9PBF - chains F and E of the 12 polymer chains in the assembly; structure by electron microscopy, 4.01 A resolution (low resolution: residue-level contacts below are approximate; hydrogen-bond / salt-bridge calls are withheld).

Chain F (and E):
Molecule: Vesicle-fusing ATPase
Organism: Cricetulus griseus
Notes: EC 3.6.4.6; chain E of this document is another copy of the same molecule, construct and numbering; everything in this record applies to it too
UniProtKB: P18708 (NSF_CRIGR); residues 1-744 here = UniProt positions 1-744
Amino-acid sequence (747 residues; row label = number of the first residue in the row; numbers below 1 keep their minus sign (Gly-2 is residue -2)):
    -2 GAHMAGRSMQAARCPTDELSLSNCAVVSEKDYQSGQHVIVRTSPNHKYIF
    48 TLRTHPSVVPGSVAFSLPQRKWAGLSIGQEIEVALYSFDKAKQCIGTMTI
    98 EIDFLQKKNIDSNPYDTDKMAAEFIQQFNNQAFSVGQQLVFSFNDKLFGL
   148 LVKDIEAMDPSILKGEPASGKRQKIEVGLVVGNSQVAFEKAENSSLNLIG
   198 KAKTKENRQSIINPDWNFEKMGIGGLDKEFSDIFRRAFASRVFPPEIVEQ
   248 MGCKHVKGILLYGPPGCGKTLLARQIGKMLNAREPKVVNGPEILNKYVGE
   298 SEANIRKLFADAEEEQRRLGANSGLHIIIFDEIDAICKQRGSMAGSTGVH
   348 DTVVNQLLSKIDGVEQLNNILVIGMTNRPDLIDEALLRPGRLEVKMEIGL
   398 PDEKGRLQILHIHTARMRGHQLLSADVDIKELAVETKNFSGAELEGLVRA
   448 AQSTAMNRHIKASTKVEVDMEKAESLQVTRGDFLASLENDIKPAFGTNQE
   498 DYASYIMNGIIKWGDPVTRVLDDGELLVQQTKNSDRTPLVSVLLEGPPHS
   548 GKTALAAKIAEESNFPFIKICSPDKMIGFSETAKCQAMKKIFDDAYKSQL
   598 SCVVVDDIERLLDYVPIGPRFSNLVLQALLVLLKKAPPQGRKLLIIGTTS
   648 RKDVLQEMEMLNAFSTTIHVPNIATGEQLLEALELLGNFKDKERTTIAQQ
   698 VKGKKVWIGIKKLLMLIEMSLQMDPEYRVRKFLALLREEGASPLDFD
Unresolved in the structure: -2 to 0, 154-168, 336-343, 460-468, 741-744 (chain E: -2 to 0, 154-168, 741-744)
Construct notes: expression tag (-2 to 0)
Ligand contacts: ATP (adenosine-5'-triphosphate): Tyr502, Met504, Asn505, Gly506, Ile507, Ile508, Trp510, His546, Ser547, Gly548, Lys549, Thr550, Ala551, Leu552, Ile707, Lys708
Swiss-Prot annotation at these positions:
  - binding site (ATP): Asn505 to Trp510, Pro545 to Leu552
  - binding site (Mg(2+)): Thr550
  - modified residue: Lys105 (N6-acetyllysine), Ser207 (Phosphoserine), Tyr259 (Phosphotyrosine), Ser569 (Phosphoserine)
Reported in the primary citation:
  - post-translational modification sites: Ser207 (citing earlier work)

How chain F and chain E interact:
Contacting residue pairs - 49 pairs, chain F then chain E:
  Lys293(F) with Val295(E); Thr344(E); Gly345(E); Val346(E); Thr349(E)
  Thr344(F) with Ala341(E)
  Arg413(F) with Glu246(E); Gln247(E); Met248(E)
  Met414(F) with Gln247(E); Met248(E)
  His417(F) with Gln247(E)
  Leu419(F) with Gln247(E)
  Arg446(F) with Cys250(E); Lys251(E); His252(E); Val253(E)
  Gln449(F) with Met248(E); Cys250(E)
  Ser450(F) with Arg233(E)
  Met453(F) with Ser237(E); Phe240(E)
  Asn454(F) with Arg232(E)
  His456(F) with Phe240(E)
  Ile457(F) with Val239(E); Phe240(E)
  Leu473(F) with Ile244(E)
  Ile574(F) with Leu629(E)
  Arg607(F) with Gln624(E); Leu627(E)
  Asp610(F) with Asn620(E); Gln624(E)
  Tyr611(F) with Gln624(E)
  Val612(F) with Asn620(E)
  Pro613(F) with Glu654(E); Glu656(E)
  Ile614(F) with Glu654(E); Met655(E)
  Arg648(F) with Glu656(E)
  Asn685(F) with Arg533(E)
  Leu711(F) with Arg533(E)
  Glu715(F) with Gln527(E); Ser531(E); Thr534(E)
  Met716(F) with Gln527(E); Thr663(E)
  Gln719(F) with Gln526(E); Gln527(E)
  Met720(F) with Leu523(E)
Interface residues without a listed pair, chain F (40 interface residues in all): Pro288, Ala459, Asn505, His546, Asp571, Gly575, Phe576, Arg617, Leu683, Lys708, Lys709, Met712
Interface residues without a listed pair, chain E (49 interface residues in all): Asn210, Ala236, Val245, Gly249, Arg337, Gly342, Glu390, Leu524, Pro616, Phe618, Leu621, Leu623, Val628, Lys631, Asn659, Ser662

In short:
40 residues of chain F face 49 of chain E across their interface. Ligands of chain F: ATP. UniProt lists 14
ATP-binding residues and Mg2+-binding residue Thr550(F) on chain F. From the paper: a modification site at
Ser207(F).
Both chains are Vesicle-fusing ATPase (Cricetulus griseus). Entry 9PBF (21bin20S complex (NSF-alphaSNAP-2:1
syntaxin-1a:SNAP-25), non-hydrolyzing, class 10) was determined by electron microscopy (same publication as
9OJR, 9OJU, 9OJZ, 9OK3, 9OK5, 9OKC and 17 further entries).
